PDB entry 5E29 | X-ray diffraction, 1.85 A resolution | chains C and D of the 4 polymer chains in the assembly

# Chain C
Name: Hemoglobin subunit alpha
Organism: Homo sapiens
UniProtKB: P69905 (HBA_HUMAN); residues 1-141 here correspond to UniProt positions 2-142 (UniProt number = residue number + 1)
Sequence (141 residues; numbered 1 to 141; the number before each row is that of its first residue):
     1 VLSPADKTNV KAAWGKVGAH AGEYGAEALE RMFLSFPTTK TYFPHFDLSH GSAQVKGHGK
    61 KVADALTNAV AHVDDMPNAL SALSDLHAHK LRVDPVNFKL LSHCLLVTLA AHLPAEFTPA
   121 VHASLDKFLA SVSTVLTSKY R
Small-molecule neighbours:
  - 5JN / RQ3: Pro95, Thr137, Tyr140, Arg141
  - heme / nitric oxide: Leu29, Met32, Thr39, Tyr42, Phe43, Phe46, His58, Lys61, Val62, Ala65, Leu66, Leu83, Leu86, His87, Leu91, Val93, Asn97, Phe98, Leu101, Leu105, Val132, Leu136
  - RQ3 (2-{4-[(3,5-dimethylanilino)-carbonyl-methyl]-phenoxy}-2-methylpropionic acid): Phe36, Lys99, Leu100, His103, Asp126
Swiss-Prot annotation at these positions:
  - binding site (O2): His58
  - binding site (heme b): His87
  - site: Thr8, Asn9 (Microbial infection: Cleavage), Lys11 (Not glycated), Ala13, Trp14 (Microbial infection: Cleavage), Tyr24, Gly25 (Microbial infection: Cleavage), Leu29, Glu30 (Microbial infection: Cleavage), His45, Phe46 (Microbial infection: Cleavage), Asp47, Leu48 (Microbial infection: Cleavage), Ser52, Ala53 (Microbial infection: Cleavage), Val55, Lys56 (Microbial infection: Cleavage), Lys56 (Not glycated), Gly59, Lys60 (Microbial infection: Cleavage), Lys60 (Not glycated), Lys90 (Not glycated), Leu91, Arg92 (Microbial infection: Cleavage), Lys99 (Not glycated), Leu106, Val107 (Microbial infection: Cleavage), Thr108, Leu109 (Microbial infection: Cleavage), Val121, His122 (Microbial infection: Cleavage), Ser133, Thr134 (Microbial infection: Cleavage)
  - modified residue: Ser3 (Phosphoserine), Lys7 (N6-succinyllysine), Thr8 (Phosphothreonine), Lys11 (N6-succinyllysine), Lys16 (N6-acetyllysine), Tyr24 (Phosphotyrosine), Ser35 (Phosphoserine), Lys40 (N6-succinyllysine), Ser49 (Phosphoserine), Ser102 (Phosphoserine), Thr108 (Phosphothreonine), Ser124 (Phosphoserine), Ser131 (Phosphoserine), Thr134 (Phosphothreonine), Thr137 (Phosphothreonine), Ser138 (Phosphoserine)
  - glycosylation (N-linked (Glc) (glycation) lysine): Lys7, Lys16, Lys40, Lys61
What the authors report for this chain:
  - binding site for RQ3: Phe36, Pro95, Lys99, Leu100, His103, Thr137, Tyr140, Arg141
  - binding site for the ligand 5JN: Ser131, Thr134, Arg141
  - binding site for nitric oxide: His58
  - binding site for nitrate ion: His45

# Chain D
Name: Hemoglobin subunit beta
Organism: Homo sapiens
UniProtKB: P68871 (HBB_HUMAN); residues 2-146 here correspond to UniProt positions 3-147 (UniProt number = residue number + 1)
Sequence (145 residues; each row starts with the number of its first residue):
     2 HLTPEEKSAV TALWGKVNVD EVGGEALGRL LVVYPWTQRF FESFGDLSTP DAVMGNPKVK
    62 AHGKKVLGAF SDGLAHLDNL KGTFATLSEL HCDKLHVDPE NFRLLGNVLV CVLAHHFGKE
   122 FTPPVQAAYQ KVVAGVANAL AHKYH
Ion coordination: heme Fe near His92 (its only coordinating residue here)
Small-molecule neighbours:
  - heme (HEM): Leu31, Thr38, Phe41, Phe42, Phe45, His63, Lys66, Val67, Ala70, Phe71, Phe85, Leu88, Leu91, His92, Leu96, Val98, Asn102, Phe103, Leu106, Val137, Leu141
  - RQ3 (2-{4-[(3,5-dimethylanilino)-carbonyl-methyl]-phenoxy}-2-methylpropionic acid): Tyr35, Trp37, Leu105, Asn108
Swiss-Prot annotation at these positions:
  - binding site ((2R)-2,3-bisphosphoglycerate): His2, Lys82, His143
  - binding site (heme b): His63, His92
  - site: Glu7, Lys8 (Microbial infection: Cleavage), Gly25, Glu26 (Microbial infection: Cleavage), Gly29, Arg30 (Microbial infection: Cleavage), Tyr35, Pro36 (Microbial infection: Cleavage), Trp37, Thr38 (Microbial infection: Cleavage), Phe45, Gly46 (Microbial infection: Cleavage), Asp52, Ala53 (Microbial infection: Cleavage), Gly56, Asn57 (Microbial infection: Cleavage), Lys59 (Not glycated), Phe71, Ser72 (Microbial infection: Cleavage), Gly74, Leu75 (Microbial infection: Cleavage), Lys82 (Not glycated), Thr84, Phe85 (Microbial infection: Cleavage), His92, Cys93 (Microbial infection: Cleavage), Lys95 (Not glycated), Arg104, Leu105 (Microbial infection: Cleavage), Leu110, Val111 (Microbial infection: Cleavage), Gly119, Lys120 (Microbial infection: Cleavage), Phe122, Thr123 (Microbial infection: Cleavage), Ala128, Ala129 (Microbial infection: Cleavage) and 2 more in UniProt
  - modified residue: Ser9 (Phosphoserine), Thr12 (Phosphothreonine), Ser44 (Phosphoserine), Thr50 (Phosphothreonine), Lys59 (N6-acetyllysine), Lys82 (N6-acetyllysine), Thr87 (Phosphothreonine), Cys93 (S-nitrosocysteine), Lys144 (N6-acetyllysine)
  - glycosylation (N-linked (Glc) (glycation) lysine): Lys8, Lys17, Lys66, Lys120, Lys144
What the authors report for this chain:
  - binding site for nitrate ion: His97
  - binding site for RQ3: Tyr35, Trp37, Leu105, Asn108

# Interface between chain C and chain D
Residue-residue contacts - 38 pairs, chain C then chain D:
  Glu30(C) with Pro124(D)
  Arg31(C) with Phe122(D), hydrogen bond (side chain-backbone); Thr123(D); Pro124(D); Gln127(D), hydrogen bond
  Leu34(C) with Pro124(D), hydrophobic; Pro125(D); Ala128(D)
  Ser35(C) with Gln127(D); Ala128(D), hydrogen bond (side chain-backbone); Gln131(D)
  Phe36(C) with Gln131(D)
  His103(C) with Asn108(D); Val111(D); Gln131(D), hydrogen bond
  Cys104(C) with Gln127(D)
  Val107(C) with Val111(D), hydrophobic; Ala115(D); Gln127(D)
  Ala110(C) with Cys112(D); Ala115(D); His116(D)
  Ala111(C) with Ala115(D); Gly119(D)
  Leu113(C) with His116(D)
  Pro114(C) with His116(D), hydrogen bond (backbone-side chain)
  Phe117(C) with Arg30(D), hydrogen bond (backbone-side chain); His116(D)
  Thr118(C) with Arg30(D), hydrogen bond (backbone-side chain)
  Pro119(C) with Arg30(D); Val33(D); Met55(D), hydrophobic
  His122(C) with Arg30(D), hydrogen bond; Val34(D); Cys112(D)
  Ala123(C) with Val34(D)
  Asp126(C) with Val34(D); Tyr35(D), hydrogen bond
Other interface residues (no listed pair), chain C (20 interface residues in all): Leu106, Ala120
Other interface residues (no listed pair), chain D (21 interface residues in all): Glu26, Pro51, Lys120

# In short
The interface between chain C and chain D involves 20 residues on one side and 21 on the other; the contacts
include 9 hydrogen bonds. Among the polar pairs are Arg31(C)-Phe122(D), Arg31(C)-Gln127(D) and
Ser35(C)-Ala128(D). From the paper: a binding site for RQ3 at Phe36(C), Pro95(C) and Tyr35(D) among others; a
binding site for the ligand 5JN at Ser131(C), Thr134(C) and Arg141(C).
Chain C is Hemoglobin subunit alpha and chain D is Hemoglobin subunit beta, both from Homo sapiens; the
structure, Crystal Structure of Deoxygenated Hemoglobin in Complex with an Allosteric Effector and Nitric
Oxide, was determined by X-ray diffraction.
